Entry 6TD5 (electron microscopy, 3.20 A resolution); this record covers chains A and G of the 28 polymer chains in the assembly.

[Chain A]
Protein: Proteasome subunit alpha type
Organism: Leishmania donovani
Notes: EC 3.4.25.1
Sequence (250 residues; each row starts with the number of its first residue):
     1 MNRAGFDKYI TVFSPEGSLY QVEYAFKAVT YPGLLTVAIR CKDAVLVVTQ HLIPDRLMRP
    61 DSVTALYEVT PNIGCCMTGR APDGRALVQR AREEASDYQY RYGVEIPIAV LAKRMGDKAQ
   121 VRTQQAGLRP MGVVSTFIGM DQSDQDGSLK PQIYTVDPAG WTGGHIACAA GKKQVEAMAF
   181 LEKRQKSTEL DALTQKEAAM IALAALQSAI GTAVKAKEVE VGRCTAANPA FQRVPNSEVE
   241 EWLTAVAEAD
Not modelled in the structure: 1-3, 249-250

[Chain G]
Protein: Proteasome endopeptidase complex
Organism: Leishmania donovani
Notes: EC 3.4.25.1
Sequence (238 residues; each row starts with the number of its first residue):
     1 MAGTGSGHDQ STDVFSAEGR VFQVEYAGKA VDNSSTAVAA CCKDGVVVAV EKVHTSRMLE
    61 KGSNNRIHAV DRQAGICICG LLPDGRAIVS RARQEAENSR DIFATPIRGS VLANRVGEFM
   121 HAYTTHFAYR PFGCSAIIAS YADDGPQLFV SDPSGTVAGY YGVALGKAKT VAKSELEKLD
   181 FSSLTCDEAV GKLASILHEV HDKQKDKLYE VEVAWVCDKS DRKFVHVPAD MVPAETSH
Not modelled in the structure: 1-5, 236-238

[Chain A / chain G interface]
Residue-residue contacts (57; chain A residue first):
  Tyr-9(A) with Ser-6(G), hydrogen bond; Gly-7(G); His-8(G); Val-14(G)
  Gln-21(A) with Asp-13(G); Val-14(G); Phe-15(G)
  Tyr-24(A) with Phe-15(G), hydrophobic; Ser-16(G); Ala-17(G); Gly-19(G)
  Ala-25(A) with Phe-15(G), hydrophobic
  Lys-27(A) with Ala-17(G), hydrogen bond (side chain-backbone); Glu-18(G)
  Ala-28(A) with Phe-15(G), hydrophobic; Gly-19(G)
  Tyr-31(A) with Arg-20(G), hydrogen bond
  Asp-55(A) with Lys-173(G), salt bridge
  Arg-56(A) with Glu-177(G), salt bridge
  Leu-57(A) with Tyr-160(G); Tyr-161(G), hydrogen bond (backbone-backbone); Gly-162(G); Glu-177(G); Phe-181(G), hydrophobic
  Met-58(A) with Gly-159(G); Tyr-160(G), hydrophobic; Tyr-161(G)
  Arg-59(A) with Gly-159(G), hydrogen bond (backbone-backbone); Tyr-160(G); Tyr-161(G)
  Ser-62(A) with Ala-158(G); Gly-159(G), hydrogen bond (side chain-backbone)
  Val-63(A) with Ala-158(G), hydrophobic
  Arg-80(A) with Val-24(G); Ser-154(G)
  Pro-82(A) with His-121(G), hydrogen bond (backbone-side chain); Ser-154(G); Gly-155(G); Thr-156(G)
  Asp-83(A) with His-121(G), salt bridge
  Arg-85(A) with Asn-114(G); Glu-118(G), salt bridge
  Ala-86(A) with His-121(G)
  Gln-89(A) with Glu-118(G), hydrogen bond
  Arg-122(A) with Thr-125(G)
  Gly-127(A) with Asp-13(G); Phe-127(G)
  Leu-128(A) with His-126(G)
  Arg-129(A) with Thr-12(G); Asp-13(G); Phe-15(G); Val-21(G); His-121(G); Thr-124(G), hydrogen bond (side chain-backbone); Thr-125(G), hydrogen bond (backbone-backbone)
  Pro-130(A) with Phe-15(G)
  Met-131(A) with Thr-125(G)
Other interface residues (no listed pair), chain A (29 interface residues in all): Pro-60, Ala-126, Gly-132
Other interface residues (no listed pair), chain G (37 interface residues in all): Glu-25, Gln-147, Phe-149, Val-163, Leu-176

[Summary]
29 residues of chain A face 37 of chain G across their interface; the contacts include 10 hydrogen bonds and 4
salt bridges. Polar pairs include Asp-55(A)/Lys-173(G), Arg-56(A)/Glu-177(G) and Asp-83(A)/His-121(G).
Here chain A is Proteasome subunit alpha type and chain G is Proteasome endopeptidase complex, both from
Leishmania donovani. Entry 6TD5 (Leishmania tarentolae proteasome 20S subunit complexed with LXE408 and
bortezomib) was determined by electron microscopy, deposited together with 6TCZ.
